Entry 1P7O (X-ray diffraction, 2.30 A resolution); this record covers chains A and F of the 6 polymer chains in the assembly.

Chain A (and F):
Molecule: Phospholipase A2
Source organism: Micropechis ikaheka
Notes: EC 3.1.1.4; chain F of this document is another copy of the same molecule, construct and numbering; everything in this record applies to it too
Chain sequence (124 residues; row label = number of the first residue in the row):
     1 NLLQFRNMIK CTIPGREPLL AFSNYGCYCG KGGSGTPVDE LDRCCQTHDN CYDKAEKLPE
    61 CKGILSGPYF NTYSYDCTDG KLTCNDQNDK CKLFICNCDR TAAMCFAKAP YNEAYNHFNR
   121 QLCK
Cystine bridges: Cys-11/Cys-77, Cys-27/Cys-123, Cys-29/Cys-45, Cys-44/Cys-105, Cys-51/Cys-98, Cys-61/Cys-91, Cys-84/Cys-96

Chain A / chain F interface:
Contacting residue pairs (6; chain A residue first):
  Asn-1(A) / Leu-3(F)
  Leu-3(A) / Asn-1(F)
  Arg-6(A) / Leu-65(F)
  Leu-19(A) / Leu-65(F)  hydrophobic
  Leu-65(A) / Arg-6(F)
  Leu-65(A) / Leu-19(F)  hydrophobic
Other interface residues (no listed pair), chain A (7 interface residues in all): Ile-64, Phe-70
Other interface residues (no listed pair), chain F (7 interface residues in all): Glu-17, Phe-70

Summary:
The chain A/chain F interface involves 7 residues from each chain.
Both chains are Phospholipase A2 (Micropechis ikaheka). Entry 1P7O (Crystal structure of phospholipase A2
(MIPLA4) from Micropechis ikaheka) was determined by X-ray diffraction, deposited together with 1PWO and 1OZY.
